PDB entry 5YQ7 | electron microscopy, 4.10 A resolution (low resolution: residue-level contacts below are approximate; hydrogen-bond / salt-bridge calls are withheld) | chains C and M of the 35 polymer chains in the assembly

Chain C:
Molecule: Cytochrome subunit of photosynthetic reaction center
Source organism: Roseiflexus castenholzii
UniProt: Q83XC9 (Q83XC9_9CHLR); residue numbers follow UniProt; this construct covers 1-320
Chain sequence (320 residues; each row starts with the number of its first residue):
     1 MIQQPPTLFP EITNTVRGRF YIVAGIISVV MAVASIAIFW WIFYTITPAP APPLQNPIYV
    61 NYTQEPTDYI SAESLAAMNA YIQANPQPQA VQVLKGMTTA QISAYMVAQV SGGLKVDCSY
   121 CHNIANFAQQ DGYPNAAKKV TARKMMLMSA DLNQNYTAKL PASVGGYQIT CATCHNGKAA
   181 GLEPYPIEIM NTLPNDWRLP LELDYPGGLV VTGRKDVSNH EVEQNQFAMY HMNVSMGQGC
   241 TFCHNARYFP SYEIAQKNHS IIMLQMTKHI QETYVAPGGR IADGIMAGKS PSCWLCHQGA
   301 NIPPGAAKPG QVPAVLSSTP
Not modelled in the structure: 1-16, 310-320
Metal / ion sites: heme Fe (4 sites), coordinated by M106, H122, M145, H175, M229, H244, M263, H297
Ligand contacts:
  - bacteriochlorophyll a (BCL): I38, W41, I42, I46
  - heme (HEM), molecule 1: Q83, V91, Q92, V93, L94, T99, M106, V107, V110, V116, C118, C121, H122, N126, F127, A128, K139, R143
  - heme (HEM), molecule 2: Y120, T141, A142, M145, M146, M148, T170, C171, A172, T173, C174, H175, A179, A180, G181, L182, I285, M286
  - heme (HEM), molecule 3: V164, G165, G166, Y167, I169, C174, M232, M236, Q256, H259, M263, L264, M266, S292, C293, C296, H297, N301, I302
  - heme (HEM), molecule 4: Y205, G207, G208, L209, V210, V211, T212, N225, Q226, M229, M232, C240, C243, H244, F249, P250, K257, S260, I261, L264

Chain M:
Molecule: Precursor for M subunits of photosynthetic reaction center
Source organism: Roseiflexus castenholzii
UniProt: Q83XD0 (Q83XD0_9CHLR); numbering as in UniProt (aligned over 336-641)
Chain sequence (306 residues; row label = number of the first residue in the row):
   336 IDLHDEEYRD GLEGTIAKPP GHVGWMQRLL GEGQVGPIYV GLWGVISFIT FFASAFIILV
   396 DYGRQVGWNP IIYLREFWNL AVYPPPTEYG LSWNVPWDKG GAWLAATFFL HISVLTWWAR
   456 LYTRAKATGV GTQLAWGFAS ALSLYFVIYL FHPLALGNWS AAPGHGFRAI LDWTNYVSIH
   516 WGNFYYNPFH MLSIFFLLGS TLLLAMHGAT IVATSKWKSE MEFTEMMAEG PGTQRAQLFW
   576 RWVMGWNANS YNIHIWAWWF AAFTAITGAI GLFLSGTLVP DWYAWGETAK IVAPWPNPDW
   636 AQYVFR
Not modelled in the structure: 641
Metal / ion sites: bacteriochlorophyll a Mg near H525 (its only coordinating residue here); Fe ion: H542, E557, H589 (shared with 1 residue of chain L)
Ligand contacts:
  - bacteriochlorophyll a (BCL), molecule 1: F386, F473, L479, Y480, T509, V512, S513, F519, Y520, H525, S528, I529, L532, G603, L607
  - bacteriochlorophyll a (BCL), molecule 2: Y520, M526, I529, F530, L533, G534, L537
  - bacteriopheophytin a (BPH), molecule 1: F383, F386, W452, L456, G472, F473, A476, A596, A600
  - bacteriopheophytin a (BPH), molecule 2: F386, I393, L445, Y480, I483, Y484, P498, F502, R503, I505, L506, W508, T509
  - bacteriopheophytin a (BPH), molecule 3: L533, T536, L537, M541, W575
  - Menaquinone 11 (MQE; 2-methyl-3-[(2E,6E,10E,14E,18E,22E,26E,30E,34E,38E)-3,7,11,15,19,23,27,31,35,39,43-undecamethyltetratetraconta-2,6,10,1 4,18,22,26,30,34,38,42-undecaen-1-yl]naphthalene-1,4-dione): L538, M541, H542, T545, Q572, W575, W581, N582, A583, N584, I588, W591, F595
What the authors report for this chain:
  - binding site for bacteriochlorophyll a: H525
  - Fe ion coordination: H542, E557, H589

Interface between chain C and chain M:
Residue-residue contacts - 26 pairs, chain C then chain M:
  T212(C) with H515(M)
  G213(C) with H515(M)
  R214(C) with H515(M)
  K215(C) with G611(M); T612(M)
  V217(C) with T422(M)
  S218(C) with T422(M); H515(M)
  N219(C) with S495(M); A496(M); W508(M)
  V222(C) with Y511(M)
  E223(C) with Y418(M); Y511(M)
  Q226(C) with Y511(M); I514(M)
  Q238(C) with F640(M)
  G239(C) with F640(M)
  T241(C) with Y638(M)
  N245(C) with W635(M)
  R247(C) with N518(M); Y618(M); A628(M); W630(M)
  Y248(C) with Y618(M)
  I254(C) with W635(M)
Also at the interface, not in a pair above, chain C (19 interface residues in all): V211, E253
Also at the interface, not in a pair above, chain M (23 interface residues in all): A497, Y521, P615, W617, V627, P629

Summary:
19 residues of chain C and 23 residues of chain M are in contact. Chain C binds bacteriochlorophyll a and 4
copies of heme. Chain M binds bacteriochlorophyll a, 3 copies of bacteriopheophytin a and Menaquinone 11. From
the paper: a binding site for bacteriochlorophyll a at H525(M); Fe ion coordination by H542(M), E557(M) and
H589(M).
Here chain C is Cytochrome subunit of photosynthetic reaction center and chain M is Precursor for M subunits
of photosynthetic reaction center, both from Roseiflexus castenholzii. Entry 5YQ7 (Cryo-EM structure of the
RC-LH core complex from Roseiflexus castenholzii) was determined by electron microscopy.
